Entry 1CN4 (X-ray diffraction, 2.80 A resolution); this record covers chains A and C of the 3 polymer chains in the assembly.

[Chain A]
Name: Protein (erythropoietin receptor)
Organism: Homo sapiens
Notes: fragment: extracellular ligand binding domains
Reference sequence: P19235 (EPOR_HUMAN); residues 1-225 here correspond to UniProt positions 25-249 (UniProt number = residue number + 24)
Amino-acid sequence (228 residues; numbered -2 to 225; the number before each row is that of its first residue; numbers below 1 keep their minus sign (Arg-2 is residue -2)):
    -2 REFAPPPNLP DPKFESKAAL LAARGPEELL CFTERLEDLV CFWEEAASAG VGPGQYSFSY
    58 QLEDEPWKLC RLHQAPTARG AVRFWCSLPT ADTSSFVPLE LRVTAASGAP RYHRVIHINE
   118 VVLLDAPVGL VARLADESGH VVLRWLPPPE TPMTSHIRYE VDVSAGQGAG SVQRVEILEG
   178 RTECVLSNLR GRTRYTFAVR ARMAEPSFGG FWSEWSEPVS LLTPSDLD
Not modelled in the structure: -2 to 6, 224-225
Sequence notes: engineered mutation Gln52 (Asn76 in P19235), Gln164 (Asn188 in P19235), Glu211 (Ala235 in P19235)
Swiss-Prot annotation at these positions:
  - motif: Trp209, Ser210, Trp212, Ser213 (WSXWS motif)
  - site: Phe93 (Required for ligand binding)
Disulfide bonds: Cys28-Cys38, Cys67-Cys83

[Chain C]
Name: Protein (erythropoietin)
Organism: Homo sapiens
Reference sequence: P01588 (EPO_HUMAN); residues 1-166 here correspond to UniProt positions 28-193 (UniProt number = residue number + 27)
Amino-acid sequence (166 residues; each row starts with the number of its first residue):
     1 APPRLICDSR VLERYLLEAK EAEKITTGCA EHCSLNEKIT VPDTKVNFYA WKRMEVGQQA
    61 VEVWQGLALL SEAVLRGQAL LVKSSQPWEP LQLHVDKAVS GLRSLTTLLR ALGAQKEAIS
   121 PPDAASAAPL RTITADTFRK LFRVYSNFLR GKLKLYTGEA CRTGDR
Not modelled in the structure: 1, 124-130, 163-166
Sequence notes: engineered mutation Lys24 (Asn51 in P01588), Lys38 (Asn65 in P01588), Lys83 (Asn110 in P01588)
Swiss-Prot annotation at these positions:
  - glycosylation: Ser126 (O-linked (GalNAc...) serine)
Disulfide bonds: Cys7-Cys161, Cys29-Cys33

[Chain A / chain C interface]
Pairs across the interface (22):
  Leu33(A) - Arg14(C)  hydrogen bond (backbone-side chain)
  Glu34(A) - Lys97(C)  salt bridge
  Leu59(A) - Arg103(C)
  Glu62(A) - Arg103(C)  salt bridge
  Thr87(A) - Asp96(C)
  Ala88(A) - Gln78(C)
  Ala88(A) - Arg103(C)  hydrogen bond (backbone-side chain)
  Asp89(A) - Arg103(C)  salt bridge
  Ser91(A) - Ser100(C)  hydrogen bond (side chain-backbone)
  Ser91(A) - Arg103(C)  hydrogen bond
  Ser91(A) - Ser104(C)
  Ser92(A) - Arg14(C)
  Ser92(A) - Ser104(C)  hydrogen bond (backbone-side chain)
  Phe93(A) - Leu5(C)  hydrophobic
  Phe93(A) - Val11(C)  hydrophobic
  Phe93(A) - Leu108(C)  hydrophobic
  Val94(A) - Ser104(C)
  Met150(A) - Val11(C)  hydrophobic
  Ser152(A) - Arg10(C)
  His153(A) - Asp8(C)  salt bridge
  His153(A) - Arg10(C)
  Ser204(A) - Leu5(C)
Interface residues without a listed pair, chain A (19 interface residues in all): Arg32, Glu60, Thr90, Pro149
Interface residues without a listed pair, chain C (16 interface residues in all): Tyr15, Leu93, Val99, Thr107

[Summary]
Chain A and chain C form an interface of 19 and 16 residues respectively; the contacts include 5 hydrogen
bonds and 4 salt bridges. Polar pairs include Glu34(A)-Lys97(C), Glu62(A)-Arg103(C) and Asp89(A)-Arg103(C).
Here chain A is Protein (erythropoietin receptor) and chain C is Protein (erythropoietin), both from Homo
sapiens. Entry 1CN4 (Erythropoietin complexed with extracellular domains of erythropoietin receptor) was
determined by X-ray diffraction together with 1EER from the same study.
